Entry 6ZNY (X-ray diffraction, 1.50 A resolution); this record covers chains BBB and CCC of the 3 polymer chains in the assembly.

Chain BBB:
Protein: Urease subunit beta
Source organism: Sporosarcina pasteurii
Notes: EC 3.5.1.5
UniProt: P41021 (URE2_SPOPA); residues 5-126 here = UniProt positions 5-126
Amino-acid sequence (122 residues; row label = number of the first residue in the row):
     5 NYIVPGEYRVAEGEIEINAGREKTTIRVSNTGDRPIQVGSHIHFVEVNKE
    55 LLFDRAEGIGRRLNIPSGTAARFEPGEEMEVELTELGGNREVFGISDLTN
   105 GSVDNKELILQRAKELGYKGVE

Chain CCC:
Protein: Urease subunit alpha
Source organism: Sporosarcina pasteurii
Notes: EC 3.5.1.5
UniProt: A0A0H3YL32 (A0A0H3YL32_SPOPA); residues 1-570 here = UniProt positions 1-570
Amino-acid sequence (570 residues; row label = number of the first residue in the row):
     1 MKINRQQYAESYGPTVGDQVRLADTDLWIEVEKDYTTYGDEANFGGGKVL
    51 REGMGENGTYTRTENVLDLLLTNALILDYTGIYKADIGVKDGYIVGIGKG
   101 GNPDIMDGVTPNMIVGTATEVIAAEGKIVTAGGIDTHVHFINPDQVDVAL
   151 ANGITTLFGGGTGPAEGSKATTVTPGPWNIEKMLKSTEGLPINVGILGKG
   201 HGSSIAPIMEQIDAGAAGLKIHEDWGATPASIDRSLTVADEADVQVAIHS
   251 DTLNEAGFLEDTLRAINGRVIHSFHVEGAGGGHAPDIMAMAGHPNVLPSS
   301 TNPTRPFTVNTIDEHLDMLMVCHHLKQNIPEDVAFADSRIRPETIAAEDI
   351 LHDLGIISMMSTDALAMGRAGEMVLRTWQTADKMKKQRGPLAEEKNGSDN
   401 FRAKRYVSKYTINPAIAQGIAHEVGSIEEGKFADLVLWEPKFFGVKADRV
   451 IKGGIIAYAQIGDPSASIPTPQPVMGRRMYGTVGDLIHDTNITFMSKSSI
   501 QQGVPAKLGLKRRIGTVKNCRNIGKKDMKWNDVTTDIDINPETYEVKVDG
   551 EVLTCEPVKELPMAQRYFLF
Modified positions: K220 (lysine nz-carboxylic acid; KCX); C322 (3-methylcatechol cysteine; QNW)
Ion coordination: Ni2+ site 1: H137, H139, K220, D363 (together with hydroxide ion); Ni2+ site 2: K220, H249, H275 (together with hydroxide ion)
Small-molecule neighbours: hydroxide ion (OH): H137, H139, K220, H249, H275, G280, D363

Interface between chain BBB and chain CCC:
Residue-residue contacts - 97 pairs, chain BBB then chain CCC:
  I7(BBB) with R21(CCC); D24(CCC); D26(CCC)
  V8(BBB) with R21(CCC)
  P9(BBB) with A23(CCC); K441(CCC); Y567(CCC)
  G10(BBB) with V20(CCC); R21(CCC); A23(CCC), hydrogen bond (backbone-backbone); P440(CCC); K441(CCC)
  E11(BBB) with V20(CCC); R21(CCC), salt bridge; W28(CCC)
  Y12(BBB) with A9(CCC); P14(CCC); Q19(CCC); V20(CCC), hydrophobic; G126(CCC)
  R13(BBB) with D18(CCC); Q19(CCC), hydrogen bond; W28(CCC)
  V14(BBB) with R5(CCC); Q6(CCC); A9(CCC), hydrophobic; D18(CCC)
  A15(BBB) with R5(CCC); G17(CCC); D18(CCC), hydrogen bond (backbone-side chain)
  E16(BBB) with R5(CCC), hydrogen bond (backbone-side chain)
  G17(BBB) with R5(CCC)
  E18(BBB) with K2(CCC); I3(CCC); R5(CCC)
  I19(BBB) with K2(CCC); I3(CCC), hydrogen bond (backbone-backbone); R5(CCC); Y8(CCC), hydrophobic; Y38(CCC), hydrophobic
  E20(BBB) with M1(CCC); K2(CCC); Y38(CCC)
  I21(BBB) with M1(CCC), hydrogen bond (backbone-backbone); I3(CCC), hydrophobic; Y38(CCC); G39(CCC)
  N22(BBB) with Y38(CCC), hydrogen bond (backbone-backbone); G39(CCC)
  R25(BBB) with D40(CCC), salt bridge; D107(CCC), salt bridge
  G43(BBB) with G47(CCC); R51(CCC)
  S44(BBB) with V49(CCC)
  H45(BBB) with G39(CCC), hydrogen bond (side chain-backbone); D40(CCC), salt bridge; V49(CCC); M54(CCC); I105(CCC)
  I46(BBB) with M54(CCC), hydrophobic
  R66(BBB) with G39(CCC), hydrogen bond (side chain-backbone); D40(CCC), salt bridge
  N68(BBB) with M1(CCC)
  P70(BBB) with M1(CCC), hydrophobic; I3(CCC), hydrophobic; Y12(CCC)
  S71(BBB) with Y12(CCC), hydrogen bond (backbone-side chain); G39(CCC); E41(CCC), hydrogen bond (side chain-backbone); N43(CCC), hydrogen bond; V49(CCC)
  G72(BBB) with N43(CCC); G47(CCC); K48(CCC), hydrogen bond (backbone-side chain); V49(CCC)
  T73(BBB) with G47(CCC)
  L90(BBB) with I105(CCC)
  G91(BBB) with D104(CCC); I105(CCC), hydrogen bond (backbone-backbone); M106(CCC); D107(CCC)
  G92(BBB) with P103(CCC); I105(CCC); M106(CCC), hydrogen bond (backbone-backbone); D107(CCC), hydrogen bond (backbone-side chain)
  N93(BBB) with P103(CCC), hydrogen bond (backbone-backbone); D104(CCC)
  R94(BBB) with D104(CCC), hydrogen bond (backbone-backbone)
  E95(BBB) with D104(CCC), hydrogen bond (backbone-backbone); I105(CCC)
  F97(BBB) with E52(CCC); G53(CCC); T59(CCC); D104(CCC)
  G98(BBB) with E52(CCC)
  I99(BBB) with E52(CCC), hydrogen bond (backbone-side chain); G53(CCC)
Interface residues without a listed pair, chain BBB (39 interface residues in all): Y6, I69, V96
Interface residues without a listed pair, chain CCC (47 interface residues in all): N4, G13, T15, V16, T37, G397, R566

Overview:
39 residues of chain BBB and 47 residues of chain CCC are in contact; the contacts include 20 hydrogen bonds
and 5 salt bridges. Polar contacts include E11(BBB)-R21(CCC), R25(BBB)-D40(CCC) and R25(BBB)-D107(CCC). Bound
to chain CCC: hydroxide ion.
Chain BBB is Urease subunit beta and chain CCC is Urease subunit alpha, both from Sporosarcina pasteurii; the
structure, 1.50 A resolution 3-methylcatechol (3-methylbenzene-1,2-diol) inhibited Sporosarcina pasteurii
urease, was determined by X-ray diffraction, deposited together with 6ZNZ, 6ZO0, 6ZO1, 6ZO2 and 6ZO3.
